PDB entry 9DFO | X-ray diffraction, 1.90 A resolution | chain A

[Chain A]
Molecule: Protein mono-ADP-ribosyltransferase PARP4
Source organism: Homo sapiens
Notes: EC 2.4.2.-
UniProtKB: Q9UKK3 (PARP4_HUMAN); numbering as in UniProt (aligned over 1-100)
Sequence (100 residues; numbered 1 to 100; the number before each row is that of its first residue):
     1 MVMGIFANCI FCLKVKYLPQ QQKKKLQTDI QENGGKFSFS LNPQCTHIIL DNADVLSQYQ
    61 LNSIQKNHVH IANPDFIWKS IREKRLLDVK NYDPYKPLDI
Not modelled in the structure: 1-3, 98-100
Differences from the reference sequence: engineered mutation Gln31 (Lys in Q9UKK3)
Curated features (UniProtKB/Swiss-Prot):
  - motif: Pro19 to Lys25 (Nuclear localization signal)
From the paper describing this entry:
  - conformationally variable residues (side-chain flip): Lys24
  - mutagenesis - K23Q/K24Q (60.0 degC +/- 0.7 deg), F39A (54.7 degC +/- 0.4 deg), F39Q (54.3 degC +/- 1 deg): increased stability

[Summary]
The paper reports that K23Q/K24Q, F39A and F39Q increase stability; conformational variability at Lys24.
Chain A is Protein mono-ADP-ribosyltransferase PARP4 (Homo sapiens); the structure, PARP4 BRCT domain K31Q
mutant, was determined by X-ray diffraction together with 9DEV, 9DFP, 9DFQ and 9DFR from the same study.
